PDB entry 6MO4 | X-ray diffraction, 1.84 A resolution | chain A

[Chain A]
Name: UDP-3-O-acyl-N-acetylglucosamine deacetylase
From: Pseudomonas aeruginosa PAO1
Notes: EC 3.5.1.108
UniProtKB: P47205 (LPXC_PSEAE); numbering as in UniProt (aligned over 2-299)
Amino-acid sequence (303 residues; row label = number of the first residue in the row; numbers below 1 keep their minus sign (His-3 is residue -3)):
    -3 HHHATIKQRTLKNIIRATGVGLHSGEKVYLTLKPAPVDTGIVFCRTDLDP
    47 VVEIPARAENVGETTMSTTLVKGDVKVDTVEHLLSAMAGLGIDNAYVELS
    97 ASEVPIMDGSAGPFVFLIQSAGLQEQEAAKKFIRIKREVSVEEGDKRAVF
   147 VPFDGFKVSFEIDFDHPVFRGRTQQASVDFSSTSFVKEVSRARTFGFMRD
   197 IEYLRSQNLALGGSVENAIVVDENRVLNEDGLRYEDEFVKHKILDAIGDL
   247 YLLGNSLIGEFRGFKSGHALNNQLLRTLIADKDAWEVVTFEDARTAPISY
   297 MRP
Disordered / not traced: 167-168, 177-178
Sequence notes: expression tag (-3 to 1)
Curated features (UniProtKB/Swiss-Prot):
  - active site: His264 (Proton donor)
  - binding site (Zn(2+)): His78, His237, Asp241
Ion coordination: Mg2+: Asp241 (together with JWM)
Small-molecule neighbours: JWM (N-[(2R)-1-(hydroxyamino)-3-methyl-3-(methylsulfonyl)-1-oxobutan-2-yl]-4-(6-hydroxyhexa-1,3-diyn-1-yl)benzamide): Leu18, His19, Met62, Glu77, His78, Thr190, Phe191, Gly192, Met194, Ile197, Leu200, Arg201, Ala206, Gly209, Ser210, Ala214, Val216, His237, Lys238, Asp241, His264

[Overview]
Ligands of chain A: compound JWM. UniProt lists active-site residue His264 and 3 Zn2+-binding residues.
Chain A is UDP-3-O-acyl-N-acetylglucosamine deacetylase (Pseudomonas aeruginosa PAO1); the structure,
Co-Crystal structure of P. aeruginosa LpxC-50067 complex, was determined by X-ray diffraction together with
6MO5, 6MOD and 6MOO from the same study.
